8OJG - chains B and C of the 8 polymer chains in the assembly; structure by electron microscopy, 4.38 A resolution (low resolution: residue-level contacts below are approximate; hydrogen-bond / salt-bridge calls are withheld).

[Chain B (and C)]
Molecule: Intermembrane phospholipid transport system binding protein MlaD
Organism: Escherichia coli
Notes: chain C of this document is another copy of the same molecule, construct and numbering; everything in this record applies to it too
Reference sequence: P64604 (MLAD_ECOLI); numbering as in UniProt (aligned over 1-183)
Sequence (183 residues; numbered 1 to 183; the number before each row is that of its first residue):
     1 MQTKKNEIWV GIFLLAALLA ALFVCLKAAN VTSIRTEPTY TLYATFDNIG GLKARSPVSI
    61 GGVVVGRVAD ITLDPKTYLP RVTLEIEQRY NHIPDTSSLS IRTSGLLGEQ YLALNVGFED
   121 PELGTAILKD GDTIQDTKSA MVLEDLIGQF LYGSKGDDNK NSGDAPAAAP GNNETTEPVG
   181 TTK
Disordered / not traced: 1-36, 153-183 (chain C: 1-35, 153-183)
Reported in the primary citation:
  - mutagenesis - F118E, E119K, D120K, Q149C/L151C, L151C: abolished growth in response to SDS/EDTA
  - mutagenesis - E122K: unchanged growth
  - mutagenesis - Q149C: unchanged growth in response to SDS/EDTA

[Chain B / chain C interface]
Residue-residue contacts - 5 pairs, chain B then chain C:
  R102(B) with E144(C)
  T103(B) with E144(C)
  G105(B) with L143(C)
  L106(B) with L143(C)
  M141(B) with E144(C)
Other interface residues (no listed pair), chain B (14 interface residues in all): I60, G61, G62, Y90, N91, H92, I93, L107, V116
Other interface residues (no listed pair), chain C (10 interface residues in all): D47, N48, I49, L73, Y78, P80, L107, V142

[Overview]
Chain B and chain C form an interface of 14 and 10 residues respectively. From the paper: F118E, E119K and
D120K of chain B, among others, abolish growth in response to SDS/EDTA; E122K of chain B leaves growth
unchanged; 7 substitutions were tested in all.
Chain B and chain C are both Intermembrane phospholipid transport system binding protein MlaD (Escherichia
coli); the structure, Structure of the MlaCD complex (2:6 stoichiometry), was determined by electron
microscopy, deposited together with 8OJ4.
